8I9W - chains C1 and LC of the 52 polymer chains in the assembly; structure by electron microscopy, 3.10 A resolution.

[Chain C1]
Molecule: 3341-nt RNA strand
Organism: Chaetomium thermophilum
Sequence (3341 nucleotides; each row starts with the number of its first residue):
     1 GGUUGACCUC GGAUCAGGUA GGAGGACCCG CUGAACUUAA GCAUAUCAAU AAGCGGAGGA
    61 AAAGAAACCA ACAGGGAUUG CCCUAGUAAC GGCGAGUGAA GCGGCAACAG CUCAAAUUUG
   121 AAAGCUGGCU UCGGCCCGCG UUGUAAUUUG GAGAGGAUGC UUUGGGCGAG GCUCCUUCUG
   181 AGUUCCCUGG AACGGGACGC CACAGAGGGU GAGAGCCCCG UAUAGUUGGA AGCCAAGCCU
   241 GUGUAAAGCU CCUUCGACGA GUCGAGUAGU UUGGGAAUGC UGCUCAAAAU GGGAGGUAAA
   301 UUUCUUCUAA AGCUAAAUAC CGGCCAGAGA CCGAUAGCGC ACAAGUAGAG UGAUCGAAAG
   361 AUGAAAAGCA CUUUGAAAAG AGGGUUAAAU AGCACGUGAA AUUGUUGAAA GGGAAGCGCU
   421 UGUGACCAGA CUUGCGCCCG GCGGAUCAUC CGGUGUUCUC ACCGGUGCAC UCCGCCGGGC
   481 UCAGGCCAGC AUCGGUUCUG GCGGGGGGAU AAAGGCCCAG GGAAUGUGGC UCCUCCGGGA
   541 GUGUUAUAGC CCUGGGUGUA AUACCCUCGC CGGGACCGAG GACCGCGCUC UGCAAGGAUG
   601 CUGGCGUAAU GGUCACCAGC GACCCGUCUU GAAACACGGA CCAAGGAGUC AAGGUUUUGC
   661 GCGAGUGUUU GGGUGUAAAA CCCGCACGCG UAAUGAAAGU GAACGUAGGU GAGAGCUUCG
   721 GCGCAUCAUC GACCGAUCCU GAUGUAUUCG GAUGGAUUUG AGUAGGAGCG UUAAGCCUUG
   781 GACCCGAAAG AUGGUGAACU AUGCUUGGAU AGGGUGAAGC CAGAGGAAAC UCUGGUGGAG
   841 GCUCGCAGCG GUUCUGACGU GCAAAUCGAU CGUCAAAUCU GAGCAUGGGG GCGAAAGACU
   901 AAUCGAACCA UCUAGUAGCU GGUUACCGCC GAAGUUUCCC UCAGGAUAGC AGUGUCGACC
   961 UUCAGUUUUA UGAGGUAAAG CGAAUGAUUA GGGACUCGGG GGCGAUUUUU AGCCUUCAUC
  1021 CAUUCUCAAA CUUUAAAUAU GUAAGAAGCC CUUGUUACUU AACUGAACGU GGGCAUUCGA
  1081 AUGUAUCGAC ACUAGUGGGC CAUUUUUGGU AAGCAGAACU GGCGAUGCGG GAUGAACCGA
  1141 ACGCGGGGUU AAGGUGCCGG AGUGGACGCU CAUCAGACAC CACAAAAGGC GUUAGUACAU
  1201 CUUGACAGCA GGACGGUGGC CAUGGAAGUC GGAAUCCGCU AAGGACUGUG UAACAACUCA
  1261 CCUGCCGAAU GUACUAGCCC UGAAAAUGGA UGGCGCUCAA GCGUCCCACC CAUACCCCGC
  1321 CCUCAGGGUA GAAACGAUGC CCUGAGGAGU AGGCGGCCGU GGAGGUCAGU GACGAAGCCU
  1381 AGGGCGUGAG CCCGGGUCGA ACGGCCUCUA GUGCAGAUCU UGGUGGUAGU AGCAAAUACU
  1441 UCAAUGAGAA CUUGAAGGAC CGAAGUGGGG AAAGGUUCCA UGUGAACAGC GGUUGGACAU
  1501 GGGUUAGUCG AUCCUAAGCC AUAGGGAAGU UCCGUUUCAA AGGGGCACUC GUGCCCCGUG
  1561 UGGCGAAAGG GAAGCCGGUU AAUAUUCCGG CACCUGGAUG UGGGUUUUGC GCGGCAACGC
  1621 AACUGAACGC GGAGACGACG GCGGGGGCCC CGGGCAGAGU UCUCUUUUCU UCUUAACGGU
  1681 CUAUCACCCU GGAAACAGUU UGUCUGGAGA UAGGGUUUAA UGGCCGGAAG AGCCCGACAC
  1741 UUCUGUCGGG UCCGGUGCGC UCUCGACGUC CCUUGAAAAU CCGCGGGAGG GAAUAAUUCU
  1801 CACGCCAGGU CGUACUCAUA ACCGCAGCAG GUCCCCAAGG UGAACAGCCU CUGGUUGAUA
  1861 GAACAAUGUA GAUAAGGGAA GUCGGCAAAA UAGAUCCGUA ACUUCGGGAA AAGGAUUGGC
  1921 UCUAAGGGUU GGGCACGUUG GGCUUUGGGC GGACGCCCUG GGAGCAGAGG GCCUCUAGCC
  1981 GGGCAACCGG CCGGCGGCCC UCAGCACCCG GGGUUGAAGC CCUUAGCAGG CUUCGGCCGU
  2041 CCGGCGUGCG GUUAACAACC AACUUAGAAC UGGUACGGAC AGGGGGAAUC UGACUGUCUA
  2101 AUUAAAACAU AGCAUUGCGA UGGCCAGAAA GUGGUGUUGA CGCAAUGUGA UUUCUGCCCA
  2161 GUGCUCUGAA UGUCAAAGUG AAGAAAUUCA ACCAAGCGCG GGUAAACGGC GGGAGUAACU
  2221 AUGACUCUCU UAAGGUAGCC AAAUGCCUCG UCAUCUAAUU AGUGACGCGC AUGAAUGGAU
  2281 UAACGAGAUU CCCACUGUCC CUAUCUACUA UCUAGCGAAA CCACAGCCAA GGGAACGGGC
  2341 UUGGCAAAAU CAGCGGGGAA AGAAGACCCU GUUGAGCUUG ACUCUAGUUU GACAUUGUGA
  2401 AAAGACAUAG GAGGUGUAGA AUAGGUGGGA GCUUCGGCGC CAGUGAAAUA CCACUACUCC
  2461 UAUUGUUUUU UUACUUAUUC AAUGAAGCGG GGCUGGACUU GCGUCCAACU UCUGGAGUUA
  2521 AGGUCCUUCG CGGGCCGACC CGGGUUGAAG ACAUUGUCAG GUGGGGAGUU UGGCUGGGGC
  2581 GGCACAUCUG UUAAACCAUA ACGCAGGUGU CCUAAGGGGG GCUCAUGGAG AACAGAAAUC
  2641 UCCAGUAGAA CAAAAGGGUA AAAGUCCCCU UGAUUUUGAU UUUCAGUGUG AAUACAAACC
  2701 AUGAAAGUGU GGCCUAUCGA UCCUUUAGUC CCUCGAAAUU UGAGGCUAGA GGUGCCAGAA
  2761 AAGUUACCAC AGGGAUAACU GGCUUGUGGC GGCCAAGCGU UCAUAGCGAC GUCGCUUUUU
  2821 GAUCCUUCGA UGUCGGCUCU UCCUAUCAUA CCGAAGCAGA AUUCGGUAAG CGUUGGAUUG
  2881 UUCACCCACU AAUAGGGAAC GUGAGCUGGG UUUAGACCGU CGUGAGACAG GUUAGUUUUA
  2941 CCCUACUGAU GAACUCGUCG CAAUGGUAAU UCAGCUUAGU ACGAGAGGAA CCGCUGAUUC
  3001 AGAUAAUUGG UUUUUGCGGU UGUCCGACCG GGCAGUGCCG CGAAGCUACC AUCUGCUGGA
  3061 UAAUGGCUGA ACGCCUCUAA GUCAGAAUCC AUGCCAGAAC GCGACGAUAC UACCCGCACG
  3121 UUGUAGACGU AUAAGAAUAG GCUCCGGCCU CGUAUCCUAG CAGGCGAUUC CUCCGCCGGC
  3181 CUCGAAGUGG CCGUCGGUAA UUCGCGUAUU GCAAUUUAGA CACGCGCGGG AUCAAAUCCU
  3241 UUGCAGACGA CUUAGAUGUG CGAAAGGGUC CUGUAAGCAG UAGAGUAGCC UUGUUGUUAC
  3301 GAUCUGCUGA GGGUAAGCCC UCCUUCGCCU AGAUUUCCCA G
Unresolved in the structure: 1-2, 693-706, 803-884, 901-905, 987-1028, 1435-1858, 1887-1894, 1904-2070, 2082, 2093-2283, 2485-2545, 2571-2721, 2753-2756, 2801-2804, 2822-2828, 2833, 2909-2914, 2937-2940, 3338-3341

[Chain LC]
Protein: 60S ribosomal protein L4-like protein
Organism: Chaetomium thermophilum
UniProtKB: G0SFC3 (G0SFC3_CHATD); residue numbers follow UniProt; this construct covers 1-365
Amino-acid sequence (365 residues; row label = number of the first residue in the row):
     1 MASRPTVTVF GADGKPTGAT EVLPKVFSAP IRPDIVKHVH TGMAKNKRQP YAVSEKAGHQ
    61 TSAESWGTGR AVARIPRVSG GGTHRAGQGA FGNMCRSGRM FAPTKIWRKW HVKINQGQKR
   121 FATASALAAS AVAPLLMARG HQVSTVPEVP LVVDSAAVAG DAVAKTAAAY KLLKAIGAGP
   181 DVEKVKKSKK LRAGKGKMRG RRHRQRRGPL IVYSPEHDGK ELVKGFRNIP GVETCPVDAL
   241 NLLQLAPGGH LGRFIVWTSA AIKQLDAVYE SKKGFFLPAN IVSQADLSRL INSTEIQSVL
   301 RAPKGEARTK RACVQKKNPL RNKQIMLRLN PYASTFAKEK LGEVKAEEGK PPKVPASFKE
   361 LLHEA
Unresolved in the structure: 1-3

[How chain C1 and chain LC interact]
Residue-residue contacts (284):
  A202(C1) / Lys-165(LC)  salt bridge to the phosphate
  A202(C1) / Thr-166(LC)  base contact
  A202(C1) / Asn-228(LC)  hydrogen bond to the base
  C203(C1) / Ala-164(LC)  sugar contact
  C203(C1) / Lys-165(LC)  salt bridge to the phosphate
  C203(C1) / Thr-166(LC)  phosphate contact
  C203(C1) / Lys-224(LC)  hydrogen bond to the base
  C203(C1) / Arg-227(LC)  phosphate contact
  A204(C1) / Arg-227(LC)  salt bridge to the phosphate
  A204(C1) / Asn-228(LC)  phosphate contact
  G205(C1) / Lys-186(LC)  base contact
  G205(C1) / Asn-228(LC)  hydrogen bond to the sugar
  G205(C1) / Pro-230(LC)  base contact
  A222(C1) / Arg-227(LC)  sugar contact
  C321(C1) / Glu-55(LC)  base contact
  C321(C1) / Lys-56(LC)  base contact
  A328(C1) / Gln-49(LC)  hydrogen bond to the sugar
  G329(C1) / Gln-49(LC)  sugar contact
  G329(C1) / Tyr-51(LC)  base contact
  A330(C1) / Ala-44(LC)  hydrogen bond to the base
  A330(C1) / Lys-45(LC)  base contact
  A330(C1) / Arg-48(LC)  phosphate contact
  A330(C1) / Gln-49(LC)  hydrogen bond to the phosphate
  A330(C1) / Arg-201(LC)  sugar contact
  C331(C1) / Tyr-51(LC)  sugar contact
  C331(C1) / Arg-199(LC)  salt bridge to the phosphate
  C331(C1) / Arg-201(LC)  salt bridge to the phosphate
  C332(C1) / Arg-199(LC)  salt bridge to the phosphate
  G333(C1) / Met-198(LC)  base contact
  G333(C1) / Arg-199(LC)  salt bridge to the phosphate
  U335(C1) / Arg-96(LC)  hydrogen bond to the sugar
  A336(C1) / Arg-96(LC)  phosphate contact
  A336(C1) / Ser-97(LC)  hydrogen bond to the phosphate
  C338(C1) / Val-53(LC)  phosphate contact
  C338(C1) / Ser-54(LC)  hydrogen bond to the phosphate
  C338(C1) / Ala-57(LC)  phosphate contact
  C338(C1) / Gln-60(LC)  hydrogen bond to the sugar
  G339(C1) / Ala-57(LC)  phosphate contact
  G339(C1) / Gly-58(LC)  hydrogen bond to the phosphate
  G339(C1) / Gln-60(LC)  base contact
  A347(C1) / Thr-83(LC)  hydrogen bond to the base
  G348(C1) / Gly-82(LC)  hydrogen bond to the sugar
  A349(C1) / Gly-82(LC)  sugar contact
  C355(C1) / Ser-79(LC)  hydrogen bond to the sugar
  G356(C1) / Thr-61(LC)  phosphate contact
  G356(C1) / Ser-62(LC)  hydrogen bond to the phosphate
  G356(C1) / Val-78(LC)  sugar contact
  G356(C1) / Thr-83(LC)  hydrogen bond to the sugar
  G356(C1) / Arg-85(LC)  phosphate contact
  A357(C1) / Thr-83(LC)  sugar contact
  A357(C1) / His-84(LC)  sugar contact
  A357(C1) / Arg-85(LC)  salt bridge to the phosphate
  A358(C1) / Arg-96(LC)  salt bridge to the phosphate
  A359(C1) / Arg-96(LC)  salt bridge to the phosphate
  G494(C1) / Gln-315(LC)  hydrogen bond to the sugar
  G494(C1) / Lys-317(LC)  hydrogen bond to the sugar
  G494(C1) / Asn-322(LC)  hydrogen bond to the phosphate
  G495(C1) / Gln-315(LC)  sugar contact
  G495(C1) / Lys-316(LC)  phosphate contact
  G495(C1) / Lys-317(LC)  phosphate contact
  G495(C1) / Asn-322(LC)  hydrogen bond to the phosphate
  U496(C1) / Asn-318(LC)  phosphate contact
  U496(C1) / Arg-321(LC)  salt bridge to the phosphate
  U497(C1) / Arg-321(LC)  hydrogen bond to the base
  G503(C1) / Glu-343(LC)  hydrogen bond to the base
  G504(C1) / Gly-342(LC)  hydrogen bond to the base
  G504(C1) / Glu-343(LC)  base contact
  G505(C1) / Glu-343(LC)  sugar contact
  G505(C1) / Val-344(LC)  hydrogen bond to the sugar
  G505(C1) / Lys-345(LC)  salt bridge to the phosphate
  G506(C1) / Lys-345(LC)  phosphate contact
  G506(C1) / Ala-346(LC)  hydrogen bond to the phosphate
  A509(C1) / Phe-358(LC)  sugar contact
  A509(C1) / Lys-359(LC)  base contact
  A509(C1) / Leu-362(LC)  base contact
  A509(C1) / His-363(LC)  hydrogen bond to the base
  U510(C1) / Pro-351(LC)  base contact
  U510(C1) / Pro-352(LC)  base contact
  G556(C1) / Lys-353(LC)  salt bridge to the phosphate
  U559(C1) / Glu-348(LC)  hydrogen bond to the base
  U559(C1) / Gly-349(LC)  hydrogen bond to the base
  U559(C1) / Lys-350(LC)  salt bridge to the phosphate
  U559(C1) / Pro-351(LC)  sugar contact
  C568(C1) / Phe-336(LC)  phosphate contact
  C568(C1) / Gly-342(LC)  sugar contact
  C568(C1) / Glu-343(LC)  base contact
  C570(C1) / Lys-323(LC)  salt bridge to the phosphate
  A579(C1) / Gln-315(LC)  base contact
  G580(C1) / Arg-311(LC)  hydrogen bond to the sugar
  C584(C1) / Lys-310(LC)  base contact
  G585(C1) / Lys-310(LC)  sugar contact
  G585(C1) / Arg-328(LC)  base contact
  C586(C1) / Arg-328(LC)  hydrogen bond to the base
  G587(C1) / Gln-324(LC)  hydrogen bond to the base
  G587(C1) / Arg-328(LC)  sugar contact
  C588(C1) / Gln-324(LC)  hydrogen bond to the sugar
  U589(C1) / Leu-327(LC)  base contact
  A594(C1) / Gln-324(LC)  sugar contact
  A595(C1) / Lys-317(LC)  salt bridge to the phosphate
  A595(C1) / Asn-322(LC)  hydrogen bond to the phosphate
  A595(C1) / Gln-324(LC)  sugar contact
  A595(C1) / Arg-328(LC)  hydrogen bond to the phosphate
  G596(C1) / Lys-310(LC)  hydrogen bond to the base
  G596(C1) / Arg-311(LC)  base contact
  G596(C1) / Ala-312(LC)  sugar contact
  G596(C1) / Val-314(LC)  sugar contact
  G596(C1) / Lys-317(LC)  salt bridge to the phosphate
  G596(C1) / Arg-328(LC)  salt bridge to the phosphate
  G597(C1) / Arg-311(LC)  hydrogen bond to the base
  G597(C1) / Val-314(LC)  base contact
  G597(C1) / Gln-315(LC)  hydrogen bond to the base
  G645(C1) / Met-94(LC)  hydrogen bond to the base
  G646(C1) / Asn-93(LC)  sugar contact
  G646(C1) / Met-94(LC)  sugar contact
  A647(C1) / Asn-93(LC)  hydrogen bond to the sugar
  A647(C1) / Phe-101(LC)  sugar contact
  G648(C1) / Phe-101(LC)  sugar contact
  U649(C1) / Phe-101(LC)  sugar contact
  U649(C1) / Ala-102(LC)  base contact
  C650(C1) / Trp-107(LC)  hydrogen bond to the sugar
  C650(C1) / Arg-108(LC)  phosphate contact
  A651(C1) / Trp-107(LC)  sugar contact
  A651(C1) / Arg-108(LC)  phosphate contact
  A651(C1) / Lys-109(LC)  phosphate contact
  A652(C1) / Lys-109(LC)  phosphate contact
  C660(C1) / Arg-32(LC)  hydrogen bond to the phosphate
  C660(C1) / Ile-35(LC)  sugar contact
  C660(C1) / Gln-118(LC)  hydrogen bond to the base
  G661(C1) / Arg-32(LC)  salt bridge to the phosphate
  G661(C1) / Ile-35(LC)  sugar contact
  G661(C1) / Asn-115(LC)  base contact
  G661(C1) / Gln-118(LC)  sugar contact
  G663(C1) / Phe-276(LC)  phosphate contact
  G667(C1) / Lys-113(LC)  hydrogen bond to the sugar
  G667(C1) / Asn-115(LC)  phosphate contact
  U668(C1) / Ile-114(LC)  phosphate contact
  U668(C1) / Asn-115(LC)  phosphate contact
  U668(C1) / Gln-116(LC)  hydrogen bond to the phosphate
  U668(C1) / Lys-119(LC)  hydrogen bond to the base
  U669(C1) / Lys-113(LC)  base contact
  U669(C1) / Ile-114(LC)  hydrogen bond to the base
  U676(C1) / Tyr-213(LC)  hydrogen bond to the base
  U676(C1) / Val-223(LC)  base contact
  U676(C1) / Thr-234(LC)  hydrogen bond to the base
  U676(C1) / Cys-235(LC)  base contact
  U676(C1) / Pro-236(LC)  base contact
  A678(C1) / Lys-47(LC)  salt bridge to the phosphate
  A678(C1) / Gln-49(LC)  base contact
  A679(C1) / Asn-46(LC)  sugar contact
  A679(C1) / Lys-47(LC)  sugar contact
  A679(C1) / Leu-243(LC)  sugar contact
  A680(C1) / Met-43(LC)  sugar contact
  A680(C1) / Asn-46(LC)  hydrogen bond to the phosphate
  A680(C1) / Leu-240(LC)  hydrogen bond to the sugar
  A680(C1) / Asn-241(LC)  hydrogen bond to the sugar
  C681(C1) / Met-43(LC)  phosphate contact
  C681(C1) / Lys-119(LC)  salt bridge to the phosphate
  C681(C1) / Asp-238(LC)  hydrogen bond to the sugar
  C681(C1) / Ala-239(LC)  sugar contact
  C681(C1) / Leu-240(LC)  sugar contact
  C682(C1) / Gln-116(LC)  hydrogen bond to the phosphate
  C682(C1) / Arg-120(LC)  salt bridge to the phosphate
  C682(C1) / Lys-272(LC)  salt bridge to the phosphate
  C683(C1) / Arg-120(LC)  salt bridge to the phosphate
  C683(C1) / Ser-271(LC)  phosphate contact
  C683(C1) / Lys-272(LC)  phosphate contact
  C683(C1) / Lys-273(LC)  hydrogen bond to the phosphate
  G684(C1) / Lys-273(LC)  salt bridge to the phosphate
  G770(C1) / Lys-113(LC)  sugar contact
  G770(C1) / Asn-115(LC)  hydrogen bond to the sugar
  G770(C1) / Gln-118(LC)  hydrogen bond to the base
  U771(C1) / His-38(LC)  sugar contact
  U771(C1) / Lys-113(LC)  sugar contact
  U772(C1) / His-38(LC)  sugar contact
  U772(C1) / Val-112(LC)  phosphate contact
  G781(C1) / Ala-102(LC)  base contact
  G781(C1) / Pro-103(LC)  base contact
  G781(C1) / Lys-105(LC)  base contact
  C783(C1) / Phe-101(LC)  sugar contact
  C784(C1) / Asn-93(LC)  hydrogen bond to the sugar
  C784(C1) / Met-94(LC)  sugar contact
  C784(C1) / Phe-101(LC)  sugar contact
  C785(C1) / Arg-74(LC)  hydrogen bond to the sugar
  C785(C1) / Ile-75(LC)  sugar contact
  C785(C1) / Pro-76(LC)  phosphate contact
  C785(C1) / Phe-91(LC)  phosphate contact
  C785(C1) / Met-94(LC)  sugar contact
  G786(C1) / Ser-65(LC)  phosphate contact
  G786(C1) / Arg-74(LC)  sugar contact
  G786(C1) / Pro-76(LC)  phosphate contact
  A787(C1) / Glu-64(LC)  phosphate contact
  A787(C1) / Ser-65(LC)  phosphate contact
  A910(C1) / Ser-62(LC)  hydrogen bond to the phosphate
  A914(C1) / His-59(LC)  hydrogen bond to the base
  A914(C1) / Arg-99(LC)  base contact
  A914(C1) / Pro-103(LC)  base contact
  G1328(C1) / Lys-304(LC)  salt bridge to the phosphate
  G1328(C1) / Gly-305(LC)  hydrogen bond to the phosphate
  G1328(C1) / Glu-306(LC)  hydrogen bond to the sugar
  G1328(C1) / Ala-307(LC)  hydrogen bond to the base
  U1329(C1) / Pro-303(LC)  phosphate contact
  U1329(C1) / Lys-304(LC)  hydrogen bond to the phosphate
  U1329(C1) / Gly-305(LC)  sugar contact
  U1329(C1) / Glu-306(LC)  sugar contact
  U1329(C1) / Ala-307(LC)  sugar contact
  A1330(C1) / Ser-288(LC)  base contact
  A1330(C1) / Ile-291(LC)  sugar contact
  A1330(C1) / Asn-292(LC)  hydrogen bond to the sugar
  A1330(C1) / Gln-297(LC)  hydrogen bond to the sugar
  G1331(C1) / Asn-292(LC)  sugar contact
  G1331(C1) / Thr-294(LC)  base contact
  G1331(C1) / Gln-297(LC)  sugar contact
  A1332(C1) / Ser-288(LC)  base contact
  A1332(C1) / Asn-292(LC)  hydrogen bond to the phosphate
  C1341(C1) / Ala-307(LC)  sugar contact
  C1341(C1) / Arg-308(LC)  sugar contact
  C1341(C1) / Thr-309(LC)  hydrogen bond to the sugar
  C1342(C1) / Thr-309(LC)  hydrogen bond to the sugar
  C1342(C1) / Arg-311(LC)  phosphate contact
  U1343(C1) / Arg-311(LC)  salt bridge to the phosphate
  G1362(C1) / Gly-194(LC)  phosphate contact
  G1362(C1) / Lys-195(LC)  hydrogen bond to the phosphate
  G1362(C1) / Arg-201(LC)  phosphate contact
  A1363(C1) / Arg-192(LC)  salt bridge to the phosphate
  A1363(C1) / Gly-196(LC)  phosphate contact
  A1363(C1) / Arg-201(LC)  salt bridge to the phosphate
  G1364(C1) / Arg-192(LC)  salt bridge to the phosphate
  G1364(C1) / Arg-204(LC)  salt bridge to the phosphate
  G1364(C1) / Gly-248(LC)  hydrogen bond to the sugar
  G1364(C1) / His-250(LC)  hydrogen bond to the base
  G1365(C1) / Arg-139(LC)  hydrogen bond to the sugar
  G1365(C1) / Arg-204(LC)  salt bridge to the phosphate
  G1365(C1) / Arg-207(LC)  salt bridge to the phosphate
  G1365(C1) / Pro-247(LC)  sugar contact
  G1365(C1) / Gly-248(LC)  sugar contact
  G1365(C1) / His-250(LC)  hydrogen bond to the sugar
  U1366(C1) / Arg-139(LC)  salt bridge to the phosphate
  U1366(C1) / Arg-204(LC)  base contact
  U1366(C1) / Gln-205(LC)  phosphate contact
  U1366(C1) / Arg-206(LC)  salt bridge to the phosphate
  U1366(C1) / Arg-207(LC)  hydrogen bond to the phosphate
  C1367(C1) / Arg-206(LC)  phosphate contact
  A1368(C1) / Gln-142(LC)  base contact
  A1368(C1) / Ser-188(LC)  sugar contact
  G1369(C1) / Lys-190(LC)  base contact
  U1370(C1) / Lys-190(LC)  hydrogen bond to the base
  G1371(C1) / Lys-190(LC)  base contact
  A1401(C1) / Leu-191(LC)  base contact
  A1401(C1) / Lys-197(LC)  sugar contact
  C1402(C1) / Leu-191(LC)  hydrogen bond to the base
  C1402(C1) / Arg-192(LC)  phosphate contact
  C1402(C1) / Ala-193(LC)  base contact
  C1402(C1) / Gly-194(LC)  hydrogen bond to the phosphate
  C1402(C1) / Lys-197(LC)  salt bridge to the phosphate
  G1403(C1) / Ala-193(LC)  phosphate contact
  C1406(C1) / His-250(LC)  hydrogen bond to the base
  U1407(C1) / Lys-37(LC)  hydrogen bond to the phosphate
  C1408(C1) / Lys-37(LC)  salt bridge to the phosphate
  C1408(C1) / Thr-41(LC)  phosphate contact
  C1408(C1) / Lys-45(LC)  phosphate contact
  U1409(C1) / Lys-45(LC)  salt bridge to the phosphate
  G1411(C1) / Tyr-51(LC)  hydrogen bond to the phosphate
  G1411(C1) / Val-53(LC)  base contact
  G1411(C1) / Met-100(LC)  base contact
  G1411(C1) / Arg-108(LC)  salt bridge to the phosphate
  A1417(C1) / Met-94(LC)  base contact
  U1418(C1) / Thr-68(LC)  base contact
  U1418(C1) / Arg-70(LC)  hydrogen bond to the base
  U1418(C1) / Ala-71(LC)  base contact
  U1418(C1) / Val-72(LC)  base contact
  U1418(C1) / Ala-73(LC)  base contact
  U1418(C1) / Arg-74(LC)  base contact
  C1419(C1) / Ala-73(LC)  phosphate contact
  C1419(C1) / Met-94(LC)  base contact
  U1420(C1) / Ala-73(LC)  phosphate contact
  U1420(C1) / Arg-77(LC)  salt bridge to the phosphate
  U1420(C1) / Gly-89(LC)  phosphate contact
  U1420(C1) / Met-94(LC)  sugar contact
  U1420(C1) / Cys-95(LC)  sugar contact
  U1420(C1) / Arg-96(LC)  hydrogen bond to the sugar
  U1421(C1) / Gln-88(LC)  hydrogen bond to the phosphate
  U1421(C1) / Gly-89(LC)  phosphate contact
  U1421(C1) / Arg-96(LC)  sugar contact
  G1422(C1) / Gln-88(LC)  hydrogen bond to the phosphate
Other interface residues (no listed pair), chain C1 (128 interface residues in all): G208, G215, U223, G337, G507, G555, G659, C662, A773, U911, G1327, C1340, A1410
Other interface residues (no listed pair), chain LC (173 interface residues in all): Asp-34, Pro-50, Gly-80, Gly-87, Gly-98, Thr-104, Gly-117, Phe-121, Gly-140, Tyr-170, Lys-184, Lys-187, Lys-189, Arg-202, Ile-229, Pro-278, Leu-287, Ser-293, Ser-298, Cys-313, Ile-325, Ser-334, Val-354

[Summary]
128 residues of chain C1 and 173 residues of chain LC are in contact, with 85 hydrogen bonds and 40 salt
bridges. Polar pairs include A202(C1)/Asn-228(LC), C203(C1)/Lys-224(LC) and A330(C1)/Ala-44(LC).
Chain C1 is a 3341-nt RNA strand and chain LC is 60S ribosomal protein L4-like protein, both from Chaetomium
thermophilum; the structure, Cryo-EM structure of a Chaetomium thermophilum pre-60S ribosomal subunit -
Dbp10-3, was determined by electron microscopy (same publication as 8I9P, 8I9T, 8I9V, 8I9X, 8I9Y, 8I9Z and
8IA0).
